3ONL - chains A and C of the 3 polymer chains in the assembly; structure by X-ray diffraction, 2.20 A resolution.

# Chain A
Molecule: Epsin-3
Source organism: Saccharomyces cerevisiae
Notes: fragment: ENTH domain, residues 28-170
UniProtKB: P47160 (ENT3_YEAST); residue numbers follow UniProt; this construct covers 28-170
Chain sequence (150 residues; each row starts with the number of its first residue):
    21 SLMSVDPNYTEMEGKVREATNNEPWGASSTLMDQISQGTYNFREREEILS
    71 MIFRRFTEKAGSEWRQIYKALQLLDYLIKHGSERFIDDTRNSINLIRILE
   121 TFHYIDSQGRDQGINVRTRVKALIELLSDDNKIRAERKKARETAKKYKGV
Disordered / not traced: 21-23, 164-170
Differences from the reference sequence: expression tag (21-27)
From the paper describing this entry:
  - mutagenesis - R157E: decreased localization to endogenous Vti1p

# Chain C
Molecule: t-SNARE VTI1
Source organism: Saccharomyces cerevisiae
Notes: fragment: Habc domain, residues 3-99
UniProtKB: Q04338 (VTI1_YEAST); residues 3-99 here = UniProt positions 3-99
Chain sequence (97 residues; numbered 3 to 99; the number before each row is that of its first residue):
     3 SLLISYESDFKTTLEQAKASLAEAPSQPLSQRNTTLKHVEQQQDELFDLL
    53 DQMDVEVNNSIGDASERATYKAKLREWKKTIQSDIKRPLQSLVDSGD
Disordered / not traced: 98-99
From the paper describing this entry:
  - mutagenesis - E9R, E25R: unchanged binding to Epsin-3 (chain A)
  - mutagenesis - E17R: unchanged growth with Epsin-3 (chain A)
  - mutagenesis - E42R, D46R: decreased localization
  - mutagenesis - E17R: unchanged localization
  - mutagenesis - E42R, D46R, D96R: abolished binding to Epsin-3 (chain A)

# Chain A / chain C interface
Pairs across the interface (29; chain A residue first):
  Asp53(A) with Lys39(C), salt bridge
  Ser56(A) with Lys39(C)
  Gln57(A) with Asn35(C); Thr36(C)
  Tyr60(A) with Asn35(C); Leu38(C); Lys39(C); Glu42(C), hydrogen bond; Val95(C)
  Asn61(A) with Leu31(C); Asn35(C), hydrogen bond
  Phe62(A) with Val95(C); Asp96(C)
  Glu64(A) with Leu31(C); Asn35(C)
  Arg65(A) with Val95(C), hydrogen bond (side chain-backbone)
  His100(A) with Lys39(C), hydrogen bond (backbone-side chain)
  Gly101(A) with Glu42(C)
  Ser102(A) with Glu42(C)
  Glu103(A) with Glu42(C), hydrogen bond (backbone-side chain); Gln45(C); Asp46(C); Lys88(C), salt bridge
  Arg104(A) with Asp96(C), salt bridge
  Arg157(A) with Glu42(C), salt bridge; Asp46(C), salt bridge
  Lys158(A) with Asp50(C), salt bridge
  Arg161(A) with Gln43(C); Asp46(C), salt bridge
Also at the interface, not in a pair above, chain A (18 interface residues in all): Thr59, Arg154
Also at the interface, not in a pair above, chain C (15 interface residues in all): Gln92, Leu94
From the paper, about this interface:
  - residue pairs: Phe62(A)-Val95(C) (backbone contact), Arg104(A)-Asp96(C) (salt bridge), Arg157(A)-Glu42(C) (salt bridge), Arg161(A)-Asp46(C) (salt bridge)
  - interface residues, chain A: Tyr60(A), Lys158(A)
  - interface residues, chain C: Asp50(C)

# Overview
The interface between chain A and chain C involves 18 residues on one side and 15 on the other; the contacts
include 5 hydrogen bonds and 7 salt bridges. Polar contacts include Asp53(A)-Lys39(C), Glu103(A)-Lys88(C) and
Arg104(A)-Asp96(C). The paper describes a backbone contact between Phe62(A) and Val95(C); salt bridges between
Arg104(A) and Asp96(C), Arg157(A) and Glu42(C) and Arg161(A) and Asp46(C). From the paper: E42R, D46R and D96R
of chain C abolish binding to Epsin-3 (chain A); interface residues Tyr60(A), Lys158(A) and Asp50(C); 7
substitutions were tested in all.
Chain A is Epsin-3 and chain C is t-SNARE VTI1, both from Saccharomyces cerevisiae; the structure, yeast
Ent3_ENTH-Vti1p_Habc complex structure, was determined by X-ray diffraction together with 3ONJ and 3ONK from
the same study.
